Entry 5JQL (X-ray diffraction, 2.90 A resolution); this record covers chains C and K of the 12 polymer chains in the assembly.

Chain C:
Molecule: Protein UPS1, mitochondrial
Organism: Saccharomyces cerevisiae (strain ATCC 204508 / S288c)
Reference sequence: Q05776 (UPS1_YEAST); numbering as in UniProt (aligned over 2-175)
Amino-acid sequence (189 residues; each row starts with the number of its first residue; numbers below 1 keep their minus sign (Met-13 is residue -13)):
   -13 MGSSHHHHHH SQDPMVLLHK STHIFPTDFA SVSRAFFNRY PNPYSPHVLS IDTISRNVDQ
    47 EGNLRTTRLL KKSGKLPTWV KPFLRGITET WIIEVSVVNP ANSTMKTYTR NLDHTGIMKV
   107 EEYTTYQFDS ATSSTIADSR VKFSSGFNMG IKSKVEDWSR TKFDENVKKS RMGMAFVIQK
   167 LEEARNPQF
Not modelled in the structure: -13 to -1, 171-175
Construct notes: expression tag (-13 to 1)
Modified positions: Mse1 (selenomethionine); Mse91, Mse104, Mse158, Mse160 (selenomethionine; parent Met)
Curated features (UniProtKB/Swiss-Prot):
  - binding site (a 1,2-diacyl-sn-glycero-3-phosphate): Tyr26, Lys58, Lys148, Asn152
  - mutagenesis: Phe23 (F23D: Strongly impairs interaction with MDM35. Failure to complement the mitochondrial defects of UPS1-deficient cells), Arg25 (R25E: Nearly abolishes phosphatidic acid transfer activity; R25K: No effect on phosphatidic acid transfer activity), His33 (H33E: Failure to complement the mitochondrial defects of UPS1-deficient cells; when associated with E-58; E-61; E-148 and E-155), Arg42 (R42D: Impairs interaction with MDM35. Reduces ability to complement the mitochondrial defects of UPS1-deficient cells), Leu50 (L50D: Strongly impairs interaction with MDM35. Failure to complement the mitochondrial defects of UPS1-deficient cells), Arg54 (R54E: Decreases phosphatidic acid transfer activity and impairs cardiolipin biosynthesis), Lys58 (K58E: Failure to complement the mitochondrial defects of UPS1-deficient cells; when associated with E-33; E-61; E-148 and E-155), Lys61 (K61E: Failure to complement the mitochondrial defects of UPS1-deficient cells; when associated with E-33; E-58; E-148 and E-155; K61E: Nearly abolishes phosphatidic acid transfer activity ...), Leu62 (L62A: Decreases phosphatidic acid binding and impairs cardiolipin biosynthesis; when associated with A-65), Trp65 (W65A: Decreases phosphatidic acid binding and impairs cardiolipin biosynthesis; when associated with A-62), Trp77 (W77D: Impairs interaction with MDM35. Reduces ability to complement the mitochondrial defects of UPS1-deficient cells), Ile78 (I78D: Failure to complement the mitochondrial defects of UPS1-deficient cells), 8 further mutagenesis entries in UniProt

Chain K:
Molecule: Protein UPS1, mitochondrial
Organism: Saccharomyces cerevisiae (strain ATCC 204508 / S288c)
Reference sequence: Q05776 (UPS1_YEAST); residues 1-175 here = UniProt positions 1-175
Amino-acid sequence (189 residues; numbered -13 to 175; the number before each row is that of its first residue; numbers below 1 keep their minus sign (Met-13 is residue -13)):
   -13 MGSSHHHHHH SQDPMVLLHK STHIFPTDFA SVSRAFFNRY PNPYSPHVLS IDTISRNVDQ
    47 EGNLRTTRLL KKSGKLPTWV KPFLRGITET WIIEVSVVNP ANSTMKTYTR NLDHTGIMKV
   107 EEYTTYQFDS ATSSTIADSR VKFSSGFNMG IKSKVEDWSR TKFDENVKKS RMGMAFVIQK
   167 LEEARNPQF
Not modelled in the structure: -13 to -1, 131-135, 169-175
Construct notes: expression tag (-13 to 0)
Modified positions: Mse91, Mse104, Mse158, Mse160 (selenomethionine; parent Met)
Curated features (UniProtKB/Swiss-Prot):
  - binding site (a 1,2-diacyl-sn-glycero-3-phosphate): Tyr26, Lys58, Lys148, Asn152
  - mutagenesis: Phe23 (F23D: Strongly impairs interaction with MDM35. Failure to complement the mitochondrial defects of UPS1-deficient cells), Arg25 (R25E: Nearly abolishes phosphatidic acid transfer activity; R25K: No effect on phosphatidic acid transfer activity), His33 (H33E: Failure to complement the mitochondrial defects of UPS1-deficient cells; when associated with E-58; E-61; E-148 and E-155), Arg42 (R42D: Impairs interaction with MDM35. Reduces ability to complement the mitochondrial defects of UPS1-deficient cells), Leu50 (L50D: Strongly impairs interaction with MDM35. Failure to complement the mitochondrial defects of UPS1-deficient cells), Arg54 (R54E: Decreases phosphatidic acid transfer activity and impairs cardiolipin biosynthesis), Lys58 (K58E: Failure to complement the mitochondrial defects of UPS1-deficient cells; when associated with E-33; E-61; E-148 and E-155), Lys61 (K61E: Failure to complement the mitochondrial defects of UPS1-deficient cells; when associated with E-33; E-58; E-148 and E-155; K61E: Nearly abolishes phosphatidic acid transfer activity ...), Leu62 (L62A: Decreases phosphatidic acid binding and impairs cardiolipin biosynthesis; when associated with A-65), Trp65 (W65A: Decreases phosphatidic acid binding and impairs cardiolipin biosynthesis; when associated with A-62), Trp77 (W77D: Impairs interaction with MDM35. Reduces ability to complement the mitochondrial defects of UPS1-deficient cells), Ile78 (I78D: Failure to complement the mitochondrial defects of UPS1-deficient cells), 8 further mutagenesis entries in UniProt
Reported in the primary citation:
  - higher-order assembly contacts with a neighbouring Protein UPS1, mitochondrial: Lys138 to Glu168
  - mutagenesis - F69E: decreased binding to membrane
  - mutagenesis - F69L: unchanged binding to membranes

Interface between chain C and chain K:
Contacting residue pairs (28):
  Pro32(C) with Lys154(K)
  Val34(C) with Lys154(K), hydrogen bond (backbone-side chain)
  Leu35(C) with Asp150(K); Glu151(K)
  Ser59(C) with Thr147(K); Glu151(K), hydrogen bond
  Pro68(C) with Pro68(K), hydrophobic
  Phe69(C) with Lys67(K); Lys140(K), hydrogen bond (backbone-side chain)
  Leu70(C) with Lys140(K)
  Arg71(C) with Lys140(K), hydrogen bond (backbone-side chain)
  Ile73(C) with Trp144(K); Thr147(K)
  Thr74(C) with Thr147(K)
  Glu75(C) with Thr147(K); Asp150(K)
  Gly136(C) with Phe69(K)
  Lys140(C) with Phe69(K); Arg71(K), hydrogen bond (side chain-backbone)
  Trp144(C) with Ile73(K)
  Thr147(C) with Thr74(K); Glu75(K)
  Asp150(C) with Glu75(K)
  Glu151(C) with Ser59(K), hydrogen bond
  Lys154(C) with Pro32(K), hydrogen bond (side chain-backbone); Val34(K), hydrogen bond (side chain-backbone); Leu35(K)
  Mse158(C) with Pro27(K), hydrophobic
Also at the interface, not in a pair above, chain C (25 interface residues in all): Pro27, Ser31, Lys57, Lys67, Arg146, Lys148
Also at the interface, not in a pair above, chain K (23 interface residues in all): Ser31, Lys57, Arg146, Lys148, Mse158

Summary:
Chain C and chain K form an interface of 25 and 23 residues respectively, with 8 hydrogen bonds. Among the
polar pairs are Val34(C)-Lys154(K), Ser59(C)-Glu151(K) and Phe69(C)-Lys140(K). The paper reports that F69E of
chain K reduces binding to membrane; higher-order assembly contacts with a neighbouring Protein UPS1,
mitochondrial through Lys138(K).
Chain C is Protein UPS1, mitochondrial and chain K is Protein UPS1, mitochondrial, both from Saccharomyces
cerevisiae (strain ATCC 204508 / S288c); the structure, Crystal Structure of Phosphatidic acid Transporter
Ups1/Mdm35 Void of Bound Phospholipid from Saccharomyces Cerevisiae at 2.9 ..., was determined by X-ray
diffraction (same publication as 6KYL and 5JQM).
